9ECO - chains E and M of the 9 polymer chains in the assembly; structure by electron microscopy, 2.83 A resolution.

[Chain E]
Name: Replicative DNA helicase
From: Escherichia coli K-12
Notes: EC 3.6.4.12
UniProtKB: P0ACB0 (DNAB_ECOLI); residues 1-471 here = UniProt positions 1-471
Amino-acid sequence (471 residues; numbered 1 to 471; the number before each row is that of its first residue):
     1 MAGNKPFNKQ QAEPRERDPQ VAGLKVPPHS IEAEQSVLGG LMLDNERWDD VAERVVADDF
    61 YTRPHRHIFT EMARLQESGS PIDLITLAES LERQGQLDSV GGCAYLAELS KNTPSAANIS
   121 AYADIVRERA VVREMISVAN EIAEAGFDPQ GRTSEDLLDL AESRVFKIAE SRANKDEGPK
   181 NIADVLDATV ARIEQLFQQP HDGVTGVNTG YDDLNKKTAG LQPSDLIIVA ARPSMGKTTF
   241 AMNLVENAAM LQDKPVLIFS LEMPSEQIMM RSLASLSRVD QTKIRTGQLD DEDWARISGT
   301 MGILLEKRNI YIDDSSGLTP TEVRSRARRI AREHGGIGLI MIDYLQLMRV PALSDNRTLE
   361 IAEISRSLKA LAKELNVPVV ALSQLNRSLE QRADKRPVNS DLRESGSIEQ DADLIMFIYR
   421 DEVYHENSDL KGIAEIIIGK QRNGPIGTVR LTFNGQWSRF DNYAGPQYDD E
Not modelled in the structure: 1-23
Sequence notes: engineered mutation Cys-103 (Phe in P0ACB0)
Curated features (UniProtKB/Swiss-Prot):
  - binding site (ATP): Ser-234, Lys-237, Thr-238, Arg-442
  - mutagenesis: Pro-81 (P81H: About 100-fold increased survival following 3000 Gy ionizing radiation), Ala-130 (A130V: In dnaB8, dnaB43, dnaB454; temperature sensitive, no DNA replication at 42 degrees Celsius in vivo, in vitro decreased helicase activity at 30, at 42 degrees Celius almost no helicase, no ...), Met-242 (M242I: In dnaB70; temperature sensitive, no DNA replication at 42 degrees Celsius in vivo, in vitro 25% helicase activity at 30, further decreased helicase at 42 degrees Celius, low ATPase activity ...), Gly-299 (G299D: In dnaB252; temperature sensitive, no DNA replication at 42 degrees Celsius in vivo, in vitro no change in pRNA synthesis, 5'-3' helicase activity or ATPase at either temperature)
Ion coordination: Mg2+: Thr-238 (together with ADP)
Residues lining bound ligands:
  - ADP (adenosine-5'-diphosphate), molecule 1: Arg-232, Pro-233, Ser-234, Met-235, Gly-236, Lys-237, Thr-238, Thr-239, Arg-271, Gln-281, Thr-282, Arg-420, Phe-453, Gly-455, Gln-456
  - ADP, molecule 2: Gln-441, Arg-442, Asn-443, Gly-444, Pro-445, Ile-446
  - tetrafluoroaluminate (ALF), molecule 1: Pro-233, Ser-234, Lys-237, Thr-238, Glu-262, Gln-384
  - tetrafluoroaluminate (ALF), molecule 2: Glu-409, Gln-410, Lys-440, Arg-442

[Chain M]
Molecule: 20-nt DNA strand
Sequence (20 nucleotides; numbered 1 to 20; the number before each row is that of its first residue):
     1 TTTTTTTTTT TTTTTTTTTT
Not modelled in the structure: 14-20

[Chain E / chain M interface]
Residue-residue contacts (12; chain E residue first):
  Thr-358(E) / DT3(M)  base contact
  Thr-358(E) / DT4(M)  sugar contact
  Asn-386(E) / DT5(M)  hydrogen bond to the phosphate
  Arg-387(E) / DT6(M)  phosphate contact
  Arg-387(E) / DT7(M)  salt bridge to the phosphate
  Leu-402(E) / DT5(M)  phosphate contact
  Arg-403(E) / DT5(M)  phosphate contact
  Arg-403(E) / DT6(M)  salt bridge to the phosphate
  Glu-404(E) / DT4(M)  hydrogen bond to the phosphate
  Glu-404(E) / DT5(M)  hydrogen bond to the phosphate
  Ser-405(E) / DT4(M)  phosphate contact
  Gly-406(E) / DT4(M)  phosphate contact

[In short]
8 residues of chain E face 5 of chain M across their interface, with 3 hydrogen bonds and 2 salt bridges.
Among the polar pairs are Asn-386(E)/DT5(M), Glu-404(E)/DT4(M) and Glu-404(E)/DT5(M). Ligands of chain E: ADP
and tetrafluoroaluminate.
Chain E is Replicative DNA helicase (Escherichia coli K-12) and chain M is a 20-nt DNA strand; the structure,
E. coli DnaB bound to three DnaG C-terminal domains, ssDNA, ADP and AlF4, was determined by electron
microscopy.
